8CR5 - chains A and B; structure by X-ray diffraction, 2.15 A resolution.

# Chain A
Name: Interleukin-12 subunit beta
From: Mus musculus
UniProt: P43432 (IL12B_MOUSE); residues 1-335 here = UniProt positions 1-335
Chain sequence (344 residues; row label = number of the first residue in the row):
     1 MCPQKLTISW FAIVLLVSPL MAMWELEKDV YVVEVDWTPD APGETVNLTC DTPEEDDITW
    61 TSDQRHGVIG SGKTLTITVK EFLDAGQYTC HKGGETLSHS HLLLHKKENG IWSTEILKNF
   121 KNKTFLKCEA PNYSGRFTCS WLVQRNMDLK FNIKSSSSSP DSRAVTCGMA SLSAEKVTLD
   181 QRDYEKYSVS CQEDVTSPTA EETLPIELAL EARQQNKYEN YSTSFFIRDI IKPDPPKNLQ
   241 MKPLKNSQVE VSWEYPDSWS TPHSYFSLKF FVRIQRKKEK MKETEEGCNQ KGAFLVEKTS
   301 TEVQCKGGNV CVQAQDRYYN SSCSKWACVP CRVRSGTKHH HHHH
Disordered / not traced: 1-22, 157-160, 246-247, 276-286, 332-344
Differences from the reference sequence: engineered mutation Ser197 (Cys in P43432); expression tag (336-344)
Cystine bridges: Cys50-Cys90, Cys128-Cys139, Cys167-Cys191, Cys288-Cys323, Cys305-Cys331, Cys311-Cys328
Covalent attachments: glycan linked to Asn220
Swiss-Prot annotation at these positions:
  - glycosylation (N-linked (GlcNAc...) asparagine): Asn47, Asn122, Asn132, Asn220
  - natural variant: Met169 (M169T: In strain: B10.S/J and SJL/J), Phe294 (F294L: In strain: B10.S/J and SJL/J)

# Chain B
Name: Interleukin-12 receptor subunit beta-1
From: Mus musculus
UniProt: Q60837 (I12R1_MOUSE); numbering as in UniProt (aligned over 20-258)
Chain sequence (265 residues; each row starts with the number of its first residue):
     3 MGVKVLFALI CIAVAEAQLG ASGPGDGCCV EKTSFPEGAS GSPLGPRNLS CYRVSKTDYE
    63 CSWQYDGPED NVSHVLWCCF VPPNHTHTGQ ERCRYFSSGP DRTVQFWEQD GIPVLSKVNF
   123 WVESRLGNRT MKSQKISQYL YNWTKTTPPL GHIKVSQSHR QLRMDWNVSE EAGAEVQFRR
   183 RMPTTNWTLG DCGPQVNSGS GVLGDIRGSM SESCLCPSEN MAQEIQIRRR RRLSSGAPGG
   243 PWSDWSMPVC VPPEVLGTKH HHHHH
Disordered / not traced: 3-45, 160-267
Differences from the reference sequence: initiating methionine (3); expression tag (4-19, 259-267)
Cystine bridges: Cys53-Cys63, Cys81-Cys95
Covalent attachments: N-acetylglucosamine (NAG) linked to Asn144
Swiss-Prot annotation at these positions:
  - motif: Trp244 to Ser248 (WSXWS motif)
  - glycosylation (N-linked (GlcNAc...) asparagine): Asn50, Asn73, Asn86, Asn130, Asn144, Asn169, Asn188

# Chain A / chain B interface
Contacting residue pairs (34; chain A residue first):
  Trp37(A) with Glu110(B); Val116(B), hydrophobic; Leu117(B), hydrophobic; Tyr143(B)
  Thr38(A) with Leu117(B)
  Pro39(A) with Leu117(B); Tyr141(B), hydrophobic; Tyr143(B)
  Gln64(A) with Arg94(B), hydrogen bond (backbone-side chain)
  Arg65(A) with Asn86(B), hydrogen bond; Arg94(B)
  Thr76(A) with His87(B)
  Thr78(A) with His87(B)
  Glu81(A) with Pro115(B); Val116(B), hydrogen bond (side chain-backbone); Leu117(B), hydrogen bond (side chain-backbone); Ser118(B)
  Phe82(A) with Glu110(B); Gln111(B)
  Leu83(A) with Pro84(B), hydrophobic
  Lys106(A) with Lys58(B); Glu110(B), salt bridge
  Glu108(A) with Arg55(B), salt bridge
  Glu115(A) with Lys58(B); Thr59(B)
  Arg145(A) with Trp109(B)
  Gln214(A) with Trp109(B); Gln111(B), hydrogen bond (backbone-side chain)
  Gln215(A) with Trp109(B); Gln111(B)
  Asn216(A) with Gln111(B), hydrogen bond (backbone-side chain)
  Lys217(A) with Thr59(B); Glu110(B), salt bridge; Gln111(B)
Also at the interface, not in a pair above, chain A (21 interface residues in all): Asp36, Ile77, Lys80
Also at the interface, not in a pair above, chain B (20 interface residues in all): Tyr61, Phe82, Gly113, Ile114

# Summary
Chain A and chain B form an interface of 21 and 20 residues respectively; the contacts include 6 hydrogen
bonds and 3 salt bridges. Polar contacts include Lys106(A)-Glu110(B), Glu108(A)-Arg55(B) and
Lys217(A)-Glu110(B).
Chain A is Interleukin-12 subunit beta and chain B is Interleukin-12 receptor subunit beta-1, both from Mus
musculus; the structure, Murine Interleukin-12 receptor beta 1 domain 1 in complex with murine Interleukin-12
beta, was determined by X-ray diffraction together with 8CR6, 8CR8, 8ODZ, 8OE0, 8OE4 and 8PB1 from the same
study.
